7DRC - chains A and C of the 3 polymer chains in the assembly; structure by electron microscopy, 2.92 A resolution.

# Chain A
Molecule: Cell 12A endoglucanase
Source organism: Phytophthora sojae
UniProt: Q30BZ2 (Q30BZ2_PHYSO); numbering as in UniProt (aligned over 1-241)
Chain sequence (241 residues; each row starts with the number of its first residue):
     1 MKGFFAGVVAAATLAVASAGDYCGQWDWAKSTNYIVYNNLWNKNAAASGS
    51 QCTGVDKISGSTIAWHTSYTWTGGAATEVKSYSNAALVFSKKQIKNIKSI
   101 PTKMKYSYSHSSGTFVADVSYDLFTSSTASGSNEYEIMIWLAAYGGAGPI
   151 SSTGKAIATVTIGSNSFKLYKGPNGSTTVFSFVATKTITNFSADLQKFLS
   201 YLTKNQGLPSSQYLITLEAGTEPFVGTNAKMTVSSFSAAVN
Not modelled in the structure: 1-19

# Chain C
Molecule: Membrane-localized LRR receptor-like protein
Source organism: Nicotiana benthamiana
UniProt: A0A2I8B6R1 (A0A2I8B6R1_NICBE); residues 1-934 here = UniProt positions 1-934
Chain sequence (934 residues; row label = number of the first residue in the row):
     1 MGKREYPSSAHFLVTLSLLLLQAAFGLTLCIEKERDALLEFKRGLSDNFG
    51 QLSTWGDEEDKKECCKWKGIECNKTTGHVIVLDLHNAFTCSASACFAPRL
   101 TGKLSPSLLELEYLNFLDLSVNEFERSEIPRFICSFKRLEYLNLSSSFFS
   151 GLIPTQFKNLTSLRILDLGYNNLIVKDLTWLSHLSSLELLSLGGSDFQVK
   201 NWFQEITKLPLLKELDLSLCGLSKLVPSPAEIANSSLISLSVLHLCCNEF
   251 SSSAKYSWLFNFSTSLTSIDLSNNQLDGQIDDRFGNLMYLEHLNLANELN
   301 LKGGIPSSFGNLTRLRYLDMSNTRTYQWLPELFVRLSGSRKTLEVLGLND
   351 NSMFGSLVDVTRFSALKRLYLQKNVLNGFFMERFGQVSSLEYLDLSDNQM
   401 RGPLPDLALFPSLRELHLGSNHFNGRIPQGIGKLSQLKILDVSSNRLEGL
   451 PESMGQLSNLESFDASYNVLKGTITESHLSNLSSLVDLDLSFNSLALKTS
   501 IDWLPPFQLQVINLPSCNLGPSFPKWLQSQNNYTVLDISLANISDALPSW
   551 FSGLPPDIKILNLSNNQISGRVSDLIENAYDYMVIDLSSNNFSGPLPLVP
   601 TNVQIFYLHKNQFFGSISSICKSTTGATSLDLSHNQFSGELPDCWMNATN
   651 LAVLNLAYNNFSGKLPQSLGSLTNLEALYMRQNSFSGMLPSLSQCQSLQI
   701 LDLGGNKLTGRIPAWIGTDLLNLRILSLRFNKFYGSISPIICQLQFLQIL
   751 DLSANGLAGKIPQCFNNFTLLHQENGLGEPMEFLVQGFYGKYPRHYSYLG
   801 NLLVQWKNQEAEYKNPLTYLKTIDLSSNKLVGGIPKEMAEMRGLKSLNLS
   851 RNDLNGSIIKGIGQMKMLESLDLSRNQLSGMIPKDLANLTFIGVLDLSNN
   901 HLSGRIPSSTQLQTFERSSYSGNAQLCGPPLQEC
Not modelled in the structure: 1-28
Disulfide bonds: C30-C64, C90-C95, C621-C644, C742-C764
Covalent attachments: N-acetylglucosamine (NAG) linked to N73, N143, N159, N234, N261, N311, N481, N532, N542, N562, N591, N647, N660, N767, N848, N855, N888

# Interface between chain A and chain C
Contacting residue pairs (56):
  Q25(A) with N602(C), hydrogen bond
  W26(A) with N602(C); Q604(C); Q786(C); G787(C)
  W28(A) with N674(C), hydrogen bond; Q786(C)
  K30(A) with N674(C); S697(C)
  Y37(A) with L784(C); Q786(C)
  W41(A) with G790(C); K791(C)
  N44(A) with Y580(C)
  T77(A) with T89(C); S91(C), hydrogen bond (backbone-side chain); F96(C)
  E78(A) with S91(C)
  V79(A) with A94(C), hydrophobic
  V116(A) with F96(C), hydrophobic
  D122(A) with K791(C), salt bridge
  F124(A) with Y792(C), hydrophobic
  S130(A) with E782(C), hydrogen bond
  N133(A) with Y792(C)
  E136(A) with S93(C); K791(C), salt bridge; Y792(C), hydrogen bond
  M138(A) with S93(C); K791(C)
  G145(A) with F96(C)
  G146(A) with F96(C); A97(C), hydrogen bond (backbone-backbone)
  A147(A) with C95(C)
  G148(A) with A94(C); C95(C), hydrogen bond (backbone-backbone)
  P149(A) with C95(C)
  I150(A) with C90(C), hydrophobic; S91(C); S93(C); C95(C), hydrophobic
  S151(A) with C95(C)
  K155(A) with Y170(C)
  A156(A) with Y170(C)
  I157(A) with C247(C), hydrogen bond (backbone-side chain)
  A158(A) with L219(C)
  T159(A) with L219(C)
  K168(A) with N172(C), hydrogen bond
  K171(A) with N297(C)
  N174(A) with A92(C); Y792(C), hydrogen bond
  T177(A) with Y792(C)
  V179(A) with S93(C)
  K204(A) with L299(C)
  N205(A) with Q275(C)
  Q206(A) with N273(C)
  F224(A) with A94(C), hydrophobic
Also at the interface, not in a pair above, chain A (45 interface residues in all): D27, Y82, T114, W140, P173, T185, E222
Also at the interface, not in a pair above, chain C (35 interface residues in all): N48, F49, R99, N171, D581, N650

# Overview
Chain A and chain C form an interface of 45 and 35 residues respectively, with 10 hydrogen bonds and 2 salt
bridges. Polar pairs include D122(A)-K791(C), E136(A)-K791(C) and Q25(A)-N602(C). N-acetylglucosamine is
covalently linked to N73(C), N143(C), N159(C), N234(C), N261(C) and N311(C) and 11 more.
Here chain A is Cell 12A endoglucanase (Phytophthora sojae) and chain C is Membrane-localized LRR
receptor-like protein (Nicotiana benthamiana). Entry 7DRC (Cryo-EM structure of plant receptor like protein
RXEG1 in complex with xyloglucanase XEG1 and BAK1) was determined by electron microscopy together with 7W3T,
7W3V and 7W3X from the same study.
